Entry 6C21 (electron microscopy, 5.20 A resolution (low resolution: residue-level contacts below are approximate; hydrogen-bond / salt-bridge calls are withheld)); this record covers chains F and G of the 7 polymer chains in the assembly.

# Chain F (and G)
Molecule: Major head protein
From: Staphylococcus virus 80alpha
Notes: chain G of this document is another copy of the same molecule, construct and numbering; everything in this record applies to it too
Reference sequence: A4ZFB3 (A4ZFB3_9CAUD); residues 1-324 here = UniProt positions 1-324
Chain sequence (324 residues; numbered 1 to 324; the number before each row is that of its first residue):
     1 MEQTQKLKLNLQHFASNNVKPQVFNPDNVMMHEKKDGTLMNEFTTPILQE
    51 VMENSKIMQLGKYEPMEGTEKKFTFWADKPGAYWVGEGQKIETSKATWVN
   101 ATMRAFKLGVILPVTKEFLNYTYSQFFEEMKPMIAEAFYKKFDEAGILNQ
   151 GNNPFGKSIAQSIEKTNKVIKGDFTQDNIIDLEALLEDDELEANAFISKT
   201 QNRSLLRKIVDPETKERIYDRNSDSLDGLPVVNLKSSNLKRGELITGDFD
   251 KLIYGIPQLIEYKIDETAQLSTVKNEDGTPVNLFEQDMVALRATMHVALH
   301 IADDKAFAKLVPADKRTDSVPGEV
Disordered / not traced: 1-34, 310-324
UniProt features mapped onto this chain:
  - mutagenesis: Glu2 to Phe14 (Wild-type phage titer and viability), Phe14 (F14A: Wild-type phage titer and viability, protein is mostly unprocessed), Met52 (M52Q: Defective in producing infectious virions)
Reported in the primary citation:
  - mutagenesis - F14A: unchanged growth

# Chain F / chain G interface
Contacting residue pairs - 28 pairs, chain F then chain G:
  Glu42(F) - Phe73(G)
  Phe43(F) - Phe73(G)
  Thr44(F) - Phe73(G)
  Thr45(F) - Phe73(G)
  Asn100(F) - Gly81(G)
  Asn100(F) - Ala82(G)
  Ala101(F) - Pro80(G)
  Ala101(F) - Gly81(G)
  Thr102(F) - Lys79(G)
  Thr102(F) - Pro80(G)
  Thr102(F) - Gly81(G)
  Arg104(F) - Lys79(G)
  Arg104(F) - Gly86(G)
  Arg104(F) - Glu87(G)
  Ala105(F) - Gly88(G)
  Phe106(F) - Gly88(G)
  Phe106(F) - Gln89(G)
  Phe106(F) - Lys90(G)
  Lys107(F) - Gly88(G)
  Ala137(F) - Ala77(G)
  Lys141(F) - Lys79(G)
  Asn152(F) - Pro80(G)
  Thr200(F) - Asp188(G)
  Gln201(F) - Asp188(G)
  Ser204(F) - Ala184(G)
  Ser204(F) - Asp188(G)
  Thr214(F) - Glu213(G)
  Glu266(F) - Gly86(G)
Other interface residues (no listed pair), chain F (27 interface residues in all): Met103, Gly109, Val110, Ile134, Arg203, Arg207, Lys208, Asp265
Other interface residues (no listed pair), chain G (17 interface residues in all): Phe75, Asp181, Glu187

# Summary
27 residues of chain F and 17 residues of chain G are in contact. From UniProt: 14 mutagenesis sites on chain
F. The paper reports that F14A of chain F leaves growth unchanged.
Both chains are Major head protein (Staphylococcus virus 80alpha). Entry 6C21 (Capsid protein in the
Staphylococcus aureus phage 80alpha mature capsid) was determined by electron microscopy together with 6C22
from the same study.
